7BKB - chains L and H of the 24 polymer chains in the assembly; structure by electron microscopy, 3.50 A resolution.

# Chain L
Molecule: Formylmethanofuran dehydrogenase, subunit G
Source organism: Methanospirillum hungatei JF-1
Notes: EC 1.2.99.5
UniProt: Q2FKZ5 (Q2FKZ5_METHJ); numbering as in UniProt (aligned over 1-146)
Chain sequence (146 residues; each row starts with the number of its first residue):
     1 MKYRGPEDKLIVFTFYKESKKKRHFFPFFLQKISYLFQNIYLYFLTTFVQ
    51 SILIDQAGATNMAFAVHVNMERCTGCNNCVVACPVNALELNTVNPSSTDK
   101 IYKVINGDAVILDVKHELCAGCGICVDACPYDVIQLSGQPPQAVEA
Unresolved in the structure: 1-62, 142-146
Metal / ion sites: 4Fe-4S cluster Fe site 1: C73, C76, C79, C129; 4Fe-4S cluster Fe site 2: C83, C119, C122, C125
Ligand contacts:
  - 4Fe-4S cluster (SF4), molecule 1: V66, C83, P84, V85, I101, Y102, C119, A120, G121, C122, G123, I124, C125, L136
  - 4Fe-4S cluster (SF4), molecule 2: V68, C73, T74, G75, C76, N77, N78, C79, V104, A109, C129, P130, Y131, V133, I134

# Chain H
Molecule: Formylmethanofuran dehydrogenase, subunit B
Source organism: Methanospirillum hungatei JF-1
Notes: EC 1.2.99.5
UniProt: Q2FRM0 (Q2FRM0_METHJ); numbering as in UniProt (aligned over 1-443)
Chain sequence (443 residues; numbered 1 to 443; the number before each row is that of its first residue):
     1 MPKVIENVGCPYCGCSCDDVRITVSDDGKDILEVENVCAIGTEIFKHGCS
    51 KDRIRLPRMRQPDGSMKDISYEEAIDWTARHLLKAKKPLMYGFGSTNCEG
   101 QAAAARVMEIAGGMLDNCATICHGPSFLAIFDNGYPSCTLGEVKNRADVI
   151 VYWGSNPAHAHPRHMSRYSIFPRGFFTGKGQKKRTVIVIDPRFTDTANVA
   201 DYHLQVKQGHDYELFNAFRMVIHGHGKDLPDEVAGIKKETILEVAEIMKN
   251 ARFGTTFFGMGLTHTDGRNHNIDIAISLTRDLNKISKWTIMAMRGHYNIA
   301 GPGVVWSWTFGFPYCLDLTKQNHAHMNPGETSSVDMAMRDEVDMFINIGT
   351 DAAAHFPIPAVKQLKKHPWVTIDPSINMASEISDLHIPVCICGVDVGGIV
   401 YRMDNVPIQFRKVIEPPEGVMDDETLLNKIADRMEELKAKGEA
Unresolved in the structure: 1, 440-443
Metal / ion sites: 4Fe-4S cluster Fe: C10, C13, C17, C38; Mo ion: C122 (together with molybdopterin guanosine dinucleotide)
Ligand contacts:
  - molybdopterin guanosine dinucleotide (MGD; 2-amino-5,6-dimercapto-7-methyl-3,7,8a,9-tetrahydro-8-oxa-1,3,9,10-tetraaza-anthracen-4-one guanosine dinucleotide), molecule 1: Y12, C13, I40, C122, W153, G154, S155, N156, H159, A160, H161, I189, D190, P191, R192, T194, V206, Q208, G209, D211, G259, M260, G261, T265, M293, G295, H296
  - molybdopterin guanosine dinucleotide (MGD), molecule 2: S95, T96, C118, I121, C122, M260, H264, H296, Y297, I348, G349, T350, D351, H355, I372, D373, P374, S375, N377, V389, C390, I391, C392
  - 4Fe-4S cluster (SF4): C10, Y12, C13, C15, S16, C17, V37, C38, I40, G41, H161, P162, R163

# How chain L and chain H interact
Residue-residue contacts (42; chain L residue first):
  T74(L) - C38(H)
  T74(L) - A39(H)  hydrogen bond (backbone-backbone)
  G75(L) - C38(H)
  G75(L) - R163(H)
  C76(L) - P162(H)
  C76(L) - R163(H)
  C76(L) - S166(H)  hydrogen bond (backbone-side chain)
  N77(L) - N36(H)
  N77(L) - R163(H)
  N77(L) - S166(H)
  N78(L) - M165(H)
  N78(L) - S166(H)
  N78(L) - F171(H)
  V81(L) - S166(H)
  V81(L) - F171(H)  hydrophobic
  V81(L) - P172(H)
  V81(L) - R173(H)  hydrogen bond (backbone-side chain)
  A82(L) - F171(H)  hydrophobic
  A82(L) - R173(H)
  A87(L) - R173(H)
  N91(L) - R173(H)
  V104(L) - E35(H)
  V104(L) - N36(H)  hydrogen bond (backbone-backbone)
  V104(L) - V37(H)
  I105(L) - V34(H)
  I105(L) - E35(H)
  N106(L) - E33(H)
  N106(L) - V34(H)  hydrogen bond (backbone-backbone)
  N106(L) - T42(H)
  G107(L) - V37(H)
  G107(L) - T42(H)
  I124(L) - K182(H)
  A128(L) - F171(H)  hydrophobic
  A128(L) - V199(H)
  P130(L) - M165(H)  hydrophobic
  P130(L) - D195(H)
  P130(L) - N198(H)  hydrogen bond (backbone-side chain)
  P130(L) - V199(H)  hydrophobic
  Y131(L) - A158(H)  hydrogen bond (side chain-backbone)
  Y131(L) - H159(H)
  Y131(L) - D195(H)
  D132(L) - N198(H)  hydrogen bond
Also at the interface, not in a pair above, chain L (21 interface residues in all): C83, P84, C129

# Summary
The chain L/chain H interface involves 21 residues from each chain, with 8 hydrogen bonds. Among the polar
pairs are C76(L)-S166(H), V81(L)-R173(H) and P130(L)-N198(H). Bound to chain L: 4Fe-4S cluster. Ligands of
chain H: molybdopterin guanosine dinucleotide and 4Fe-4S cluster.
Here chain L is Formylmethanofuran dehydrogenase, subunit G and chain H is Formylmethanofuran dehydrogenase,
subunit B, both from Methanospirillum hungatei JF-1. Entry 7BKB (Formate dehydrogenase - heterodisulfide
reductase - formylmethanofuran dehydrogenase complex from Methanospirillum hungatei (hexameric, composite
structure)) was determined by electron microscopy together with 7BKC, 7BKD and 7BKE from the same study.
